8CVQ - chain A; structure by X-ray diffraction, 1.65 A resolution.

# Chain A
Molecule: Tyrosyl-DNA phosphodiesterase 1
From: Homo sapiens
Notes: EC 3.1.4.-
UniProtKB: Q9NUW8 (TYDP1_HUMAN); residue numbers follow UniProt; this construct covers 148-608
Chain sequence (461 residues; numbered 148 to 608; the number before each row is that of its first residue):
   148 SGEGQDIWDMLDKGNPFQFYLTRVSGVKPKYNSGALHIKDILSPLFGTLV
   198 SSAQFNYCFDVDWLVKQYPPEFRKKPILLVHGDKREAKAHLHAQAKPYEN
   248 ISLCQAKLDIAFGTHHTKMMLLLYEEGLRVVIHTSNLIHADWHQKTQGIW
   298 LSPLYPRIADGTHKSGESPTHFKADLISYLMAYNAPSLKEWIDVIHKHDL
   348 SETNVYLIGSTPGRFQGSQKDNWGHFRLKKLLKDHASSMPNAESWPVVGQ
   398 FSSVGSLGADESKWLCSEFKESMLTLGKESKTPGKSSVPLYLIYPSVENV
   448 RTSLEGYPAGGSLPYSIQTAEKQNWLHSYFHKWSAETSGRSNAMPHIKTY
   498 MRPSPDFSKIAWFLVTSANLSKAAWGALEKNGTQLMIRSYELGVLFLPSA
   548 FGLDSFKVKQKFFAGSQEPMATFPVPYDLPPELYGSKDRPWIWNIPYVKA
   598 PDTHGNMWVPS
Disordered / not traced: 148-161, 428-432, 562-565, 608
Residues lining bound ligands:
  - MPO (3[N-morpholino]propane sulfonic acid): Thr261, His263, Ser400, Val401, Gly402, Pro461, Ser463, Thr466, Asn516, Ser518, Ala520, Ala521, Trp590
  - OYH (4-{[(4S)-2,7-diphenylimidazo[1,2-a]pyridin-3-yl]amino}benzene-1,2-dicarboxylic acid): Tyr204, Phe259, Thr261, His263, Lys265, Asn283, Ser399, Ser400, Gly458, Ser459, Pro461, His493, Lys495, Asn516, Trp590
Swiss-Prot annotation at these positions:
  - region: Ser400 to Ser403 (Interaction with DNA)
  - active site: His263 (Nucleophile), His493 (Proton donor/acceptor)
  - binding site (substrate): Lys265, Lys495
  - site: Ser518 (Interaction with DNA)
  - modified residue: Ser148 (Phosphoserine)
  - natural variant: His493 (H493R: In SCAN1), Pro566 (P566L: In autosomal recessive or sporadic spinocerebellar ataxia affected Japanese individuals)
  - mutagenesis: His263 (H263A: Loss of activity), Lys265 (K265A: Abolishes hydrolysis of the covalent intermediate between the active site nucleophile and DNA; K265S: Reduces the activity to nearly undetectable levels), Asn283 (N283A: No effect), Gln294 (Q294A: Slightly reduced hydrolysis of the covalent intermediate between the active site nucleophile and DNA), His493 (H493A: 3000-fold reduction in activity; abolishes hydrolysis of the covalent intermediate between the active site nucleophile and DNA; H493N: 15000-fold reduction in activity), Lys495 (K495A: Abolishes hydrolysis of the covalent intermediate between the active site nucleophile and DNA; K495S: 125-fold reduction in activity), Asn516 (N516A: Reduced hydrolysis of the covalent intermediate between the active site nucleophile and DNA), Glu538 (E538A: Abolishes hydrolysis of the covalent intermediate between the active site nucleophile and DNA)
What the authors report for this chain:
  - binding site for OYH: Tyr204, His263, Lys265, Asn283, Ser399, His493, Lys495, Asn516, Trp590
  - binding site for MPO: Pro461, Trp590
  - catalytic residues: His263, Lys265, Asn283, His493, Lys495, Asn516 (citing earlier work)

# Summary
Chain A binds compound OYH and compound MPO. From UniProt: active-site residues His263 and His493,
substrate-binding residues Lys265 and Lys495 and 8 mutagenesis sites. The paper reports catalytic residues
His263, Lys265 and Asn283 among others; a binding site for OYH at Tyr204, His263 and Lys265 among others.
Chain A is Tyrosyl-DNA phosphodiesterase 1 (Homo sapiens); the structure, Crystal structure of TDP1 complexed
with compound XZ761, was determined by X-ray diffraction, deposited together with 8CW2.
